1ENF - chain A; structure by X-ray diffraction, 1.69 A resolution.

Chain A:
Molecule: Enterotoxin H
Source organism: Staphylococcus aureus
UniProt: P0A0M0 (ETXH_STAAU); residues 2-213 here correspond to UniProt positions 26-237 (UniProt number = residue number + 24)
Chain sequence (212 residues; each row starts with the number of its first residue):
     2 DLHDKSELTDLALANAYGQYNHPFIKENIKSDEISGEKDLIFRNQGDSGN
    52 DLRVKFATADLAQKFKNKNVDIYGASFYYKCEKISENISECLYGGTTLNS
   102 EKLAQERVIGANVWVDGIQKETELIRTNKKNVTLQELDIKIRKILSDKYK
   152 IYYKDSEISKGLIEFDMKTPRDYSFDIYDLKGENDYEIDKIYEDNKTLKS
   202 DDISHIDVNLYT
Disulfide bonds: C82-C92
Swiss-Prot annotation at these positions:
  - binding site (Zn(2+)): D167, H206, D208

Overview:
UniProt lists 3 Zn2+-binding residues.
Chain A is Enterotoxin H (Staphylococcus aureus); the structure, Crystal structure of staphylococcal
enterotoxin H, was determined by X-ray diffraction, deposited together with 1F77 and 1EWC.
